5LUS - chains A and B; structure by X-ray diffraction, 1.43 A resolution.

# Chain A (and B)
Protein: BLM helicase
Organism: Pelecanus crispus
Notes: chain B of this document is another copy of the same molecule, construct and numbering; everything in this record applies to it too
UniProt: A0A091SV96 (A0A091SV96_9AVES); residues 1-67 here correspond to UniProt positions 86-152 (UniProt number = residue number + 85)
Amino-acid sequence (68 residues; each row starts with the number of its first residue):
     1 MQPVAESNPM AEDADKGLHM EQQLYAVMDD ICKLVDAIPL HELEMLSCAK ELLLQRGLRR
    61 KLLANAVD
Not modelled in the structure: 1-18
Differences from the reference sequence: conflict Met10 (Cys95 in A0A091SV96), Met45 (Cys130 in A0A091SV96); expression tag (68)

# Chain A / chain B interface
Contacting residue pairs (43; chain A residue first):
  Glu21(A) - Tyr25(B)
  Gln23(A) - Leu62(B)
  Leu24(A) - Tyr25(B)
  Leu24(A) - Leu62(B)  hydrophobic
  Leu24(A) - Leu63(B)  hydrophobic
  Tyr25(A) - Leu24(B)
  Tyr25(A) - Met28(B)  hydrophobic
  Val27(A) - Gln55(B)
  Val27(A) - Leu58(B)  hydrophobic
  Val27(A) - Arg59(B)
  Val27(A) - Leu62(B)  hydrophobic
  Met28(A) - Tyr25(B)  hydrophobic
  Met28(A) - Met28(B)  hydrophobic
  Met28(A) - Asp29(B)
  Asp29(A) - Met28(B)
  Asp30(A) - Gln55(B)
  Ile31(A) - Cys32(B)  hydrophobic
  Ile31(A) - Val35(B)  hydrophobic
  Ile31(A) - Gln55(B)
  Cys32(A) - Met28(B)  hydrophobic
  Cys32(A) - Ile31(B)  hydrophobic
  Leu34(A) - Glu51(B)
  Leu34(A) - Leu52(B)
  Val35(A) - Ile31(B)  hydrophobic
  Val35(A) - Val35(B)  hydrophobic
  Ile38(A) - Leu46(B)  hydrophobic
  Glu42(A) - Leu46(B)
  Glu42(A) - Ser47(B)  hydrogen bond
  Met45(A) - Met45(B)  hydrophobic
  Leu46(A) - Ile38(B)  hydrophobic
  Leu46(A) - Glu42(B)
  Ser47(A) - Glu42(B)  hydrogen bond
  Glu51(A) - Leu34(B)
  Leu52(A) - Leu34(B)
  Gln55(A) - Val27(B)
  Gln55(A) - Asp30(B)
  Gln55(A) - Ile31(B)
  Leu58(A) - Val27(B)  hydrophobic
  Arg59(A) - Val27(B)
  Leu62(A) - Gln23(B)
  Leu62(A) - Leu24(B)  hydrophobic
  Leu62(A) - Val27(B)  hydrophobic
  Leu63(A) - Leu24(B)  hydrophobic
Also at the interface, not in a pair above, chain A (27 interface residues in all): Met20, Cys48, Arg56
Also at the interface, not in a pair above, chain B (27 interface residues in all): Cys48, Arg56, Asn65, Ala66

# Overview
The chain A/chain B interface involves 27 residues from each chain; the contacts include 2 hydrogen bonds. The
hydrogen-bonded pair is Glu42(A)-Ser47(B).
Chain A and chain B are both BLM helicase (Pelecanus crispus); the structure, Structures of DHBN domain of
Pelecanus crispus BLM helicase, was determined by X-ray diffraction (same publication as 5LUT and 5MK5).
